8ES7 - chains A and B of the 8 polymer chains in the assembly; structure by electron microscopy, 3.04 A resolution.

[Chain A]
Molecule: PN45545 TCR alpha chain
Source organism: Homo sapiens
Amino-acid sequence (278 residues; row label = number of the first residue in the row; numbers below 1 keep their minus sign (Met-19 is residue -19)):
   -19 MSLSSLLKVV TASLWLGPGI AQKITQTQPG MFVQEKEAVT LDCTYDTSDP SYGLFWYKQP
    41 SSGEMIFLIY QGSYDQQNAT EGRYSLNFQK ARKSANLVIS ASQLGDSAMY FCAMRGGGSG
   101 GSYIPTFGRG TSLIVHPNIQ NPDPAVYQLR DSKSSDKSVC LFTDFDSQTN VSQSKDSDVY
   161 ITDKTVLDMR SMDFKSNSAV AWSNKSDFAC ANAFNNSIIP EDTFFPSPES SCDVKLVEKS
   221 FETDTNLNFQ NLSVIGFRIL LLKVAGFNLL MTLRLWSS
Disordered / not traced: -19 to 1, 258
Disulfides: Cys23-Cys92, Cys140-Cys190
Covalent attachments: N-acetylglucosamine (NAG) linked to Asn58, Asn150, Asn184, Asn195
What the authors report for this chain:
  - post-translational modification sites: Asn58, Asn150, Asn184, Asn195

[Chain B]
Molecule: PN45545 TCR beta chain
Source organism: Homo sapiens
Amino-acid sequence (319 residues; each row starts with the number of its first residue; numbers below 1 keep their minus sign (Met-18 is residue -18)):
   -18 MGFRLLCCVA FCLLGAGPVD VKVTQSSRYL VKRTGEKVFL ECVQDMDHEN MFWYRQDPGL
    42 GLRLIYFSYD VKMKEKGDIP EGYSVSREKK ERFSLILESA STNQTSMYLC ASSFTGPYNS
   102 PLHFGNGTRL TVTEDLNKVF PPEVAVFEPS EAEISHTQKA TLVCLATGFF PDHVELSWWV
   162 NGKEVHSGVS TDPQPLKEQP ALNDSRYCLS SRLRVSATFW QNPRNHFRCQ VQFYGLSEND
   222 EWTQDRAKPV TQIVSAEAWG RADCGFTSVS YQQGVLSATI LYEILLGKAT LYAVLVSALV
   282 LMAMVKRKDS RGRAKRGSG
Disordered / not traced: -18 to 2, 290-300
Disulfides: Cys23-Cys91, Cys145-Cys210
Covalent attachments: N-acetylglucosamine (NAG) linked to Asn84, Asn107, Asn184
What the authors report for this chain:
  - post-translational modification sites: Asn84, Asn107, Asn184

[Interface between chain A and chain B]
Disulfides between the chains: Cys212(A)-Cys245(B)
Pairs across the interface (114; chain A residue first):
  Tyr37(A) - Pro102(B)
  Tyr37(A) - Leu103(B)  hydrogen bond (side chain-backbone)
  Tyr37(A) - Phe105(B)  hydrophobic
  Gln39(A) - Gln37(B)  hydrogen bond
  Ser41(A) - Pro174(B)  hydrogen bond (side chain-backbone)
  Ser41(A) - Gln175(B)
  Ser42(A) - Arg9(B)  hydrogen bond (backbone-side chain)
  Gly43(A) - Met88(B)
  Glu44(A) - Arg9(B)  salt bridge
  Glu44(A) - Gly106(B)
  Glu44(A) - Asn107(B)  hydrogen bond
  Met45(A) - Leu43(B)  hydrophobic
  Met45(A) - Phe105(B)  hydrophobic
  Phe47(A) - Pro102(B)  hydrophobic
  Tyr50(A) - Pro98(B)
  Tyr50(A) - Tyr99(B)  hydrogen bond (side chain-backbone)
  Tyr50(A) - Asn100(B)
  Phe91(A) - Gln37(B)
  Arg95(A) - Gly97(B)
  Arg95(A) - Pro98(B)
  Arg95(A) - Ser101(B)  hydrogen bond
  Arg95(A) - Leu103(B)
  Gly96(A) - Pro98(B)
  Tyr103(A) - Asn31(B)  hydrogen bond
  Tyr103(A) - Phe33(B)  hydrophobic
  Tyr103(A) - Ser94(B)
  Tyr103(A) - Phe95(B)
  Pro105(A) - Phe33(B)  hydrophobic
  Pro105(A) - Tyr35(B)  hydrogen bond (backbone-side chain)
  Phe107(A) - Tyr35(B)
  Phe107(A) - Leu43(B)  hydrophobic
  Phe107(A) - Leu103(B)  hydrophobic
  Phe107(A) - Phe105(B)  hydrophobic
  Arg109(A) - Leu41(B)
  Asp123(A) - His137(B)  salt bridge
  Tyr127(A) - Ser131(B)
  Tyr127(A) - Glu134(B)
  Tyr127(A) - His137(B)
  Gln128(A) - Ser131(B)
  Leu129(A) - Phe128(B)
  Leu129(A) - Glu129(B)
  Leu129(A) - Ser131(B)
  Leu129(A) - Thr142(B)
  Leu129(A) - Val144(B)  hydrophobic
  Arg130(A) - Phe128(B)
  Arg130(A) - Glu129(B)  salt bridge
  Arg130(A) - Pro130(B)  hydrogen bond (side chain-backbone)
  Arg130(A) - Glu132(B)  salt bridge
  Arg130(A) - Trp201(B)
  Arg130(A) - Arg242(B)
  Ser132(A) - Ala126(B)
  Ser132(A) - Val127(B)  hydrogen bond (side chain-backbone)
  Ser132(A) - Phe128(B)
  Lys137(A) - Thr148(B)
  Val139(A) - Phe128(B)  hydrophobic
  Val139(A) - Leu146(B)  hydrophobic
  Leu141(A) - Thr142(B)
  Asp144(A) - Arg195(B)  salt bridge
  Tyr160(A) - Glu179(B)
  Thr162(A) - Asp173(B)
  Thr162(A) - Ser191(B)
  Thr165(A) - Ser171(B)
  Thr165(A) - Arg193(B)  hydrogen bond
  Val166(A) - Ser171(B)
  Leu167(A) - Gly169(B)
  Leu167(A) - Ser171(B)
  Leu167(A) - Arg195(B)
  Asp168(A) - Gly169(B)  hydrogen bond (backbone-backbone)
  Met169(A) - Arg195(B)
  Arg170(A) - Ser168(B)  hydrogen bond (backbone-side chain)
  Met172(A) - Lys140(B)
  Met172(A) - Ser197(B)
  Phe174(A) - Lys140(B)
  Phe174(A) - Arg195(B)
  Ser176(A) - Arg195(B)  hydrogen bond
  Ser178(A) - Arg193(B)
  Val180(A) - Arg193(B)
  Trp182(A) - Leu146(B)  hydrophobic
  Trp182(A) - Cys189(B)  hydrophobic
  Phe204(A) - His137(B)
  Pro206(A) - Ala133(B)  hydrophobic
  Ser210(A) - Glu132(B)
  Cys212(A) - Cys245(B)  disulfide
  Leu216(A) - Gln202(B)
  Val217(A) - Ala243(B)  hydrophobic
  Val217(A) - Cys245(B)
  Ser220(A) - Thr199(B)
  Ser220(A) - Gln202(B)
  Phe221(A) - Thr248(B)
  Phe221(A) - Ser249(B)
  Glu222(A) - Asn203(B)  hydrogen bond
  Glu222(A) - Arg205(B)
  Glu222(A) - Ser249(B)  hydrogen bond (backbone-side chain)
  Asp224(A) - Arg205(B)  salt bridge
  Leu227(A) - Gln253(B)
  Gln230(A) - Val256(B)
  Gln230(A) - Leu257(B)
  Asn231(A) - Tyr252(B)  hydrogen bond
  Val234(A) - Thr260(B)
  Phe237(A) - Thr260(B)
  Phe237(A) - Glu264(B)
  Arg238(A) - Tyr263(B)
  Leu241(A) - Leu267(B)  hydrophobic
  Leu241(A) - Ala270(B)  hydrophobic
  Val244(A) - Ala270(B)  hydrophobic
  Phe247(A) - Ala274(B)  hydrophobic
  Asn248(A) - Ala270(B)
  Asn248(A) - Tyr273(B)
  Asn248(A) - Ala274(B)  hydrogen bond (side chain-backbone)
  Met251(A) - Val277(B)  hydrophobic
  Met251(A) - Val281(B)  hydrophobic
  Thr252(A) - Tyr273(B)  hydrogen bond
  Leu255(A) - Leu280(B)  hydrophobic
  Leu255(A) - Val281(B)  hydrophobic
Also at the interface, not in a pair above, chain A (74 interface residues in all): Phe35, Gly98, Asp131, Lys133, Ser135, Thr143, Ile161, Ser211, Thr223, Leu240, Arg254
Also at the interface, not in a pair above, chain B (88 interface residues in all): Gly40, Gly42, Phe48, Leu90, Ile135, Ser136, Thr138, Gln139, Thr172, Leu177, Val196, Ala198, Asp244, Gly246, Phe247, Leu266, Thr271

[Overview]
Chain A and chain B form an interface of 74 and 88 residues respectively, with 1 disulfide bond, 20 hydrogen
bonds and 6 salt bridges. Polar contacts include Glu44(A)-Arg9(B), Asp123(A)-His137(B) and
Arg130(A)-Glu129(B). N-acetylglucosamine is covalently linked to Asn58(A), Asn150(A), Asn184(A) and Asn195(A).
From the paper: modification sites Asn58(A), Asn150(A) and Asn84(B) among others.
Chain A is PN45545 TCR alpha chain and chain B is PN45545 TCR beta chain, both from Homo sapiens; the
structure, CryoEM structure of PN45545 TCR-CD3 complex, was determined by electron microscopy (same
publication as 8ES8, 8ES9, 8ESA and 8ESB).
